Entry 5V97 (X-ray diffraction, 1.80 A resolution); this record covers chain A.

[Chain A]
Protein: Phosphoenolpyruvate carboxykinase, cytosolic [GTP]
From: Rattus norvegicus
Notes: EC 4.1.1.32
UniProtKB: P07379 (PCKGC_RAT); residues 1-622 here = UniProt positions 1-622
Chain sequence (622 residues; each row starts with the number of its first residue):
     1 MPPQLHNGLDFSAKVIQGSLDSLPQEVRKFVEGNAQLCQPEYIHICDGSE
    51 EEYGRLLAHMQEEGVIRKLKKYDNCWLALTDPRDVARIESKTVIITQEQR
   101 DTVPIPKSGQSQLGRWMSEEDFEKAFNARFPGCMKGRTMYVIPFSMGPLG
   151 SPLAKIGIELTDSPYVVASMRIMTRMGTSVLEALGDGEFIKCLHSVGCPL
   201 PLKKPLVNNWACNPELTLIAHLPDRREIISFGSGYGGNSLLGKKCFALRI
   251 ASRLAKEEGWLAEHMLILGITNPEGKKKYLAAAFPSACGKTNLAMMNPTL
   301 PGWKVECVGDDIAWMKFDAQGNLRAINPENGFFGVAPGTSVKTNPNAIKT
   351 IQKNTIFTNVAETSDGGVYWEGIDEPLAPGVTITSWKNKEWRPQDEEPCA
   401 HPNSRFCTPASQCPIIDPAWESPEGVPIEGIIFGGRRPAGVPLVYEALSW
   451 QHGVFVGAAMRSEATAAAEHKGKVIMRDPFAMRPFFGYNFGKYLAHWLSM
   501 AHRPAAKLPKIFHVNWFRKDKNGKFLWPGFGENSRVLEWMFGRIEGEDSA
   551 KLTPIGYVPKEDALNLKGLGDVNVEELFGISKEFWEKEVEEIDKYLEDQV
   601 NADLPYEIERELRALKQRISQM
Not modelled in the structure: 1-9, 464-473
Construct notes: engineered mutation Arg477 (His in P07379)
UniProt features mapped onto this chain:
  - region: Gly457 to Gly487 (Omega-loop)
  - active site: Cys288
  - binding site (substrate): Arg87, Tyr235 to Gly237, Ser286, Asn403 to Arg405
  - binding site (Mn(2+)): Lys244, His264, Asp311
  - binding site (GTP): Ala287 to Asn292, Arg405, Arg436, Phe530 to Asn533
  - modified residue: Ser19 (Phosphoserine), Lys70 (N6-acetyllysine), Lys71 (N6-acetyllysine), Ser90 (Phosphoserine), Lys91 (N6-acetyllysine), Ser118 (Phosphoserine), Thr178 (Phosphothreonine), Ser286 (Phosphoserine), Lys473 (N6-acetyllysine), Lys521 (N6-acetyllysine), Lys524 (N6-acetyllysine), Lys594 (N6-acetyllysine)
  - mutagenesis: Glu89 (E89A/D/Q: Abolished phosphoenolpyruvate carboxykinase activity; decreased affinity for oxaloacetate), Ser90 (S90A: Decreased phosphorylation and increased acetylation levels), Lys91 (K91Q: 3-fold decrease of affinity for phosphoenolpyruvate)
Metal / ion sites: Mn2+ site 1: Glu63, His502, Glu607; Na+: Leu79, Asn208; Mn2+ site 2: Lys244, His264, Asp311 (together with GTP); Mn2+ site 3: Thr291 (together with GTP)
Small-molecule neighbours: GTP (guanosine-5'-triphosphate): His264, Phe284, Pro285, Ser286, Ala287, Cys288, Gly289, Lys290, Thr291, Asn292, Asp311, Phe333, Val335, Arg405, Arg436, Trp516, Phe517, Phe525, Pro528, Gly529, Phe530, Asn533

[In short]
Bound to chain A: GTP. The Mn2+ site 1 is built by Glu63, His502 and Glu607. The Na+ site is built by Leu79
and Asn208. UniProt lists active-site residue Cys288, 8 substrate-binding residues, 3 Mn2+-binding residues
and 12 GTP-binding residues.
Chain A is Phosphoenolpyruvate carboxykinase, cytosolic [GTP] (Rattus norvegicus); the structure, Structure of
the H477R variant of rat cytosolic PEPCK in complex with GTP, was determined by X-ray diffraction together
with 5V95, 5V9F and 5V9G from the same study.
